PDB entry 6S8E | electron microscopy, 3.10 A resolution | chains A and U of the 35 polymer chains in the assembly

== Chain A ==
Molecule: CRISPR-associated protein, Cmr5 family
From: Sulfolobus islandicus REY15A
UniProtKB: F0NDX5 (F0NDX5_SULIR); residues 1-155 here = UniProt positions 1-155
Chain sequence (155 residues; each row starts with the number of its first residue):
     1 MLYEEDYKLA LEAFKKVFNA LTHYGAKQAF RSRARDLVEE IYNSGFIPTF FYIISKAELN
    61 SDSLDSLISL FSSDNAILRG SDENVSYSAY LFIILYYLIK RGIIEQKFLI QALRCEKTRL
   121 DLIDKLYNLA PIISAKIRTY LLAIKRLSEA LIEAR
Unresolved in the structure: 1

== Chain U ==
Molecule: Non-cognate target RNA
Sequence (50 nucleotides; numbered 1 to 50; the number before each row is that of its first residue):
     1 UGUUAAGUCU GGUUUCCCUC CAGGGUAUCU AAGCUUUGAA CUUUCAAUAA
Unresolved in the structure: 1, 46-50

== How chain A and chain U interact ==
Residue-residue contacts (23):
  Ala-29(A) with C20(U), phosphate contact
  Arg-31(A) with A22(U), salt bridge to the phosphate
  Ser-32(A) with C21(U), hydrogen bond to the phosphate
  Arg-33(A) with U19(U), phosphate contact; C20(U), salt bridge to the phosphate
  Arg-35(A) with A22(U), salt bridge to the phosphate; G23(U), salt bridge to the phosphate
  Asp-36(A) with G23(U), hydrogen bond to the base
  Glu-39(A) with G23(U), hydrogen bond to the base
  Tyr-52(A) with C18(U), sugar contact; U19(U), phosphate contact
  Lys-56(A) with C17(U), salt bridge to the phosphate; C18(U), salt bridge to the phosphate; U19(U), phosphate contact
  Glu-83(A) with U19(U), phosphate contact
  Tyr-87(A) with U19(U), hydrogen bond to the phosphate
  Lys-145(A) with G23(U), hydrogen bond to the sugar; G24(U), salt bridge to the phosphate
  Arg-146(A) with G24(U), salt bridge to the phosphate
  Glu-149(A) with G23(U), sugar contact
  Ala-154(A) with A22(U), phosphate contact
  Arg-155(A) with C20(U), phosphate contact; C21(U), phosphate contact
Interface residues without a listed pair, chain A (17 interface residues in all): Gln-28

== Summary ==
The interface between chain A and chain U involves 17 residues on one side and 8 on the other; the contacts
include 5 hydrogen bonds and 8 salt bridges. Polar contacts include Asp-36(A)/G23(U), Glu-39(A)/G23(U) and
Lys-145(A)/G23(U).
Chain A is CRISPR-associated protein, Cmr5 family (Sulfolobus islandicus REY15A) and chain U is Non-cognate
target RNA; the structure, Cryo-EM structure of the type III-B Cmr-beta complex bound to non-cognate target
RNA, was determined by electron microscopy, deposited together with 6S6B, 6S8B, 6S91, 6SH8, 6SHB and 6SIC.
